PDB entry 8S9X | electron microscopy, 3.44 A resolution | chains A and C of the 7 polymer chains in the assembly

== Chain A ==
Molecule: Cas7-Cas5-Cas11
Source organism: Synechocystis sp. PCC 6803
UniProtKB: Q6ZED2 (Q6ZED2_SYNY3); numbering as in UniProt (aligned over 1-791)
Amino-acid sequence (791 residues; row label = number of the first residue in the row):
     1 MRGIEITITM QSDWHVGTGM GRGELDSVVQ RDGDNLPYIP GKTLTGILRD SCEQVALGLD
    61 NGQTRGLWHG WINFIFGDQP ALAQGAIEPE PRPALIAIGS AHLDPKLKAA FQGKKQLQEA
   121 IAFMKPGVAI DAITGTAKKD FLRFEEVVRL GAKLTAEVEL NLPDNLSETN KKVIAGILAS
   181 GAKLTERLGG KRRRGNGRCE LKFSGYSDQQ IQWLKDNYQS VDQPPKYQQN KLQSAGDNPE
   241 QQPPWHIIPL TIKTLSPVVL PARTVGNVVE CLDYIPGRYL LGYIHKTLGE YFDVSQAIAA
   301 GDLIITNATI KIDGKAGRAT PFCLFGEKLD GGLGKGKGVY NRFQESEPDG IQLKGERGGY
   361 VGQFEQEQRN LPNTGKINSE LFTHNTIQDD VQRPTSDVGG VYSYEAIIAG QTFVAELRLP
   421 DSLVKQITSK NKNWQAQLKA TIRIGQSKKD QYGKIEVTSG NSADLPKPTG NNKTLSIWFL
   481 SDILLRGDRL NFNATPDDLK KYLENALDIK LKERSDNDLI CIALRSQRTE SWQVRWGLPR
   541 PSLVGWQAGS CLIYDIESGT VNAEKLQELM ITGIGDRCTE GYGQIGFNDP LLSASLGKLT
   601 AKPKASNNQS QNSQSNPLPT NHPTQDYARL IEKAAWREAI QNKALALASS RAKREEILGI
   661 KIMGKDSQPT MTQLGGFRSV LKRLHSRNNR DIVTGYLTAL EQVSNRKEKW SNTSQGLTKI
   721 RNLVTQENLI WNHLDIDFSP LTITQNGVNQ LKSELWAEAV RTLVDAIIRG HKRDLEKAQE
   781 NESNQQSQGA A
Disordered / not traced: 605-613, 780-791
From the paper describing this entry:
  - mutagenesis - D26A, R678A, R769A: abolished catalytic activity
  - catalytic residues: Asp140, Arg706, Arg769, Arg773 (from molecular simulation)
  - catalytic residues: Arg678 (proposed by the authors, not directly observed)

== Chain C ==
Molecule: Cas10
Source organism: Synechocystis sp. PCC 6803
UniProtKB: Q6ZED1 (Q6ZED1_SYNY3); residue numbers follow UniProt; this construct covers 2-558
Amino-acid sequence (575 residues; numbered -16 to 558; the number before each row is that of its first residue; numbers below 1 keep their minus sign (Met-16 is residue -16)):
   -16 MAHHHHHHVG TENLYFQGFL VLIETSGNQH FIFSTNKLRE NIGASELTYL ATTEILFQGV
    44 DRVFQTNYYD QWSDTNSLNF LADSKLNPAI DDPKNNADIE ILLATSGKAI ALVKEEGKAK
   104 QLIKEVTKQA LINAPGLEIG GIYVNCNWQD KLGVAKAVKE AHKQFEVNRA KRAGANGRFL
   164 RLPIAAGCSV SELPASDFDY NADGDKIPVS TVSKVKRETA KSAKKRLRSV DGRLVNDLAQ
   224 LEKSFDELDW LAVVHADGNG LGQILLSLEK YIGEQTNRNY IDKYRRLSLA LDNCTINAFK
   284 MAIAVFKEDS KKIDLPIVPL ILGGDDLTVI CRGDYALEFT REFLEAFEGQ TETHDDIKVI
   344 AQKAFGVDRL SACAGISIIK PHFPFSVAYT LAERLIKSAK EVKQKVTVTN SSPITPFPCS
   404 AIDFHILYDS SGIDFDRIRE KLRPEDNTEL YNRPYVVTAA ENLSQAQGYE WSQAHSLQTL
   464 ADRVSYLRSE DGEGKSALPS SQSHALRTAL YLEKNEADAQ YSLISQRYKI LKNFAEDGEN
   524 KSLFHLENGK YVTRFLDALD AKDFFANANH KNQGE
Disordered / not traced: -16 to -1, 550-558
Differences from the reference sequence: initiating methionine (-16); expression tag (-15 to 1)
From the paper describing this entry:
  - catalytic residues: His487, Arg490 (from molecular simulation)
  - mutagenesis - D308A/D309A: abolished catalytic activity
  - mutagenesis - H487A, H487A/R490A, R490A: decreased catalytic activity

== How chain A and chain C interact ==
Contacting residue pairs (70; chain A residue first):
  Met20(A) - Lys363(C)
  Met20(A) - Tyr411(C)  hydrophobic
  Met20(A) - Asp412(C)  hydrogen bond (side chain-backbone)
  Gly21(A) - Tyr411(C)
  Arg22(A) - Tyr411(C)
  Arg22(A) - Ser413(C)
  Arg22(A) - Asp543(C)  salt bridge
  Gly23(A) - Tyr411(C)
  Gly23(A) - Arg490(C)
  Glu24(A) - Ser483(C)
  Glu24(A) - His487(C)  salt bridge
  Glu24(A) - Arg490(C)  salt bridge
  Leu25(A) - His487(C)
  Gln116(A) - Glu499(C)
  Glu119(A) - Thr491(C)
  Met124(A) - Ser484(C)
  Arg263(A) - Ser17(C)  hydrogen bond (side chain-backbone)
  Arg263(A) - Glu175(C)  salt bridge
  Thr264(A) - Glu175(C)
  Val265(A) - Ser17(C)
  Val265(A) - Asn19(C)
  Val265(A) - Val173(C)
  Gly266(A) - Ser172(C)
  Val268(A) - Asn19(C)
  Lys328(A) - Lys380(C)  hydrogen bond (backbone-side chain)
  Leu329(A) - Lys383(C)
  Asp330(A) - Gln387(C)  hydrogen bond
  Gln352(A) - Gln246(C)  hydrogen bond
  Lys376(A) - Asp419(C)
  Lys376(A) - Glu423(C)  salt bridge
  Asn378(A) - Arg420(C)
  Glu380(A) - Asp412(C)
  Glu380(A) - Ser413(C)
  Glu380(A) - Ser414(C)
  Glu380(A) - Gly415(C)  hydrogen bond (side chain-backbone)
  Leu381(A) - Phe366(C)  hydrophobic
  Leu381(A) - Pro367(C)
  Leu381(A) - Asp412(C)
  Leu381(A) - Ile416(C)  hydrophobic
  Thr383(A) - His365(C)
  Thr383(A) - Asp412(C)
  Val401(A) - His365(C)
  Ser403(A) - His365(C)
  Glu405(A) - Ile416(C)
  Ile408(A) - Arg420(C)
  Ala494(A) - Ala156(C)
  Ala494(A) - Gly157(C)  hydrogen bond (backbone-backbone)
  Thr495(A) - Ala156(C)
  Pro496(A) - Lys154(C)
  Asn517(A) - Lys146(C)  hydrogen bond
  Leu524(A) - Ala153(C)
  Ser526(A) - Asn159(C)
  Arg528(A) - Phe162(C)  hydrogen bond (side chain-backbone)
  Arg528(A) - Leu163(C)
  Arg528(A) - Arg164(C)
  Arg528(A) - Glu175(C)
  Arg528(A) - Leu176(C)
  Glu530(A) - Arg164(C)
  Leu538(A) - Ile167(C)  hydrophobic
  Pro539(A) - Arg164(C)
  Pro539(A) - Ile167(C)
  Pro541(A) - Leu165(C)  hydrophobic
  Ser542(A) - Leu163(C)
  Ser542(A) - Arg164(C)  hydrogen bond (side chain-backbone)
  Ser542(A) - Leu165(C)
  Val544(A) - Leu163(C)  hydrophobic
  Asn642(A) - Gln503(C)
  Asn642(A) - Leu506(C)
  Ala646(A) - Leu506(C)  hydrophobic
  Ser649(A) - Gln509(C)
Also at the interface, not in a pair above, chain A (55 interface residues in all): Thr18, Lys115, Asn267, Glu270, Gly350, Lys354, Ser379, Phe492, Glu513, Ile522, Ser531, Leu645
Also at the interface, not in a pair above, chain C (59 interface residues in all): Thr18, Gln147, Arg155, Gly160, Ser174, Pro177, Trp233, Ser369, Glu384, Lys386, Leu410, Ser486, Tyr494, Leu495, Leu542

== Summary ==
Chain A and chain C form an interface of 55 and 59 residues respectively, with 10 hydrogen bonds and 5 salt
bridges. Polar contacts include Arg22(A)-Asp543(C), Glu24(A)-His487(C) and Glu24(A)-Arg490(C). The paper
reports catalytic residues Asp140(A), Arg706(A) and His487(C) among others; D26A, R678A and R769A of chain A
abolish catalytic activity; 7 substitutions were tested in all.
Chain A is Cas7-Cas5-Cas11 and chain C is Cas10, both from Synechocystis sp. PCC 6803; the structure,
CRISPR-Cas type III-D effector complex bound to self-target RNA in a post-cleavage state, was determined by
electron microscopy (same publication as 8S9T, 8S9U and 8S9V).
